Entry 9EOA (electron microscopy, 3.27 A resolution); this record covers chains A and D of the 7 polymer chains in the assembly.

# Chain A
Protein: Fanconi-associated nuclease 1
Source organism: Homo sapiens
Notes: EC 3.1.21.-, 3.1.4.1
Reference sequence: Q9Y2M0 (FAN1_HUMAN); numbering as in UniProt (aligned over 372-1007)
Amino-acid sequence (636 residues; numbered 372 to 1007; the number before each row is that of its first residue):
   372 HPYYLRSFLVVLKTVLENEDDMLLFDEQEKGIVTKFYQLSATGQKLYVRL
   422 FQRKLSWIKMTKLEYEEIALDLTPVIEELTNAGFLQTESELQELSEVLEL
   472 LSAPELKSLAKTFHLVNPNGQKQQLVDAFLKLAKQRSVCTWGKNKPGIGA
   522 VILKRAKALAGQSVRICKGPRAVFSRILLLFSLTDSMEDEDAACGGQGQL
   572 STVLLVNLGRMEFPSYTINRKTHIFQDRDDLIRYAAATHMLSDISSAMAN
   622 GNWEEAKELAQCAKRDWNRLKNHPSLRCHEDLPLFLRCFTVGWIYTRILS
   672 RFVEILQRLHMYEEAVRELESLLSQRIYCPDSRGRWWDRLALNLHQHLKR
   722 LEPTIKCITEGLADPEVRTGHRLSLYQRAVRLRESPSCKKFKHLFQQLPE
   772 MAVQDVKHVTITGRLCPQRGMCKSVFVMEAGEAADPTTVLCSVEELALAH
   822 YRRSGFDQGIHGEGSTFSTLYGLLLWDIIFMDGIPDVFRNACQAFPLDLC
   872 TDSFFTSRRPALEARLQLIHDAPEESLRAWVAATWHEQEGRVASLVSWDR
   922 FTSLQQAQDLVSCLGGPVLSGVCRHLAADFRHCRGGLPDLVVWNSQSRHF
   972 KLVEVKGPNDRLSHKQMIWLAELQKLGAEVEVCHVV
Not modelled in the structure: 512-516, 557-570, 786-810
Curated features (UniProtKB/Swiss-Prot):
  - binding site (Mn(2+)): Glu-834, Asp-960, Glu-975, Val-976
  - natural variant: Cys-871 (C871R: In KMIN), Gln-929 (Q929P: In KMIN), Gly-937 (G937D: In KMIN), Asp-960 (D960N: In KMIN)
  - mutagenesis: Leu-477 (L477P: Still localized to sites of DNA damage but the strength of the signal is diminished), Arg-706 (R706A: Strongly reduced affinity for sites that have a 5'-terminal phosphate anchor at a flap of 1 nucleotide; when associated with A-952), Gln-864 (Q864A: Loss of nuclease activity; when associated with A-960; A-975 and A-977), Arg-952 (R952A: Strongly reduced affinity for sites that have a 5'-terminal phosphate anchor at a flap of 1 nucleotide; when associated with A-706), Asp-960 (D960A: Loss of nuclease activity. Loss of nuclease activity; when associated with A-864; A-975 and A-977), Glu-975 (E975A: Loss of nuclease activity; when associated with A-864; A-960 and A-977), Lys-977 (K977A: Loss of nuclease activity; when associated with A-864; A-960 and A-975), Asp-981 to Arg-982 (Loss of nuclease activity)
Reported in the primary citation:
  - conformationally variable residues (order/disorder transition): Arg-507 to Gly-518
  - mutagenesis - R507H: unchanged binding to DNA
  - mutagenesis - R507H (K_d_ = 2.3 +/- 1.2 uM): decreased binding to PCNA
  - mutagenesis - D960A: abolished catalytic activity

# Chain D
Molecule: post-nick (21-nt DNA)
Sequence (21 nucleotides; row label = number of the first residue in the row):
     5 TGCGGACGAGACCTGGACGGG
Not modelled in the structure: 17-25

# How chain A and chain D interact
Residue-residue contacts - 14 pairs, chain A then chain D:
  Arg-706(A) / DT5(D)  salt bridge to the phosphate
  His-742(A) / DT5(D)  salt bridge to the phosphate
  Glu-834(A) / DC7(D)  phosphate contact
  Arg-952(A) / DT5(D)  salt bridge to the phosphate
  Arg-955(A) / DT5(D)  sugar contact
  Gly-956(A) / DG6(D)  phosphate contact
  Gly-957(A) / DC7(D)  phosphate contact
  Lys-977(A) / DG8(D)  salt bridge to the phosphate
  Asn-980(A) / DG9(D)  hydrogen bond to the base
  Asn-980(A) / DA10(D)  hydrogen bond to the base
  Asp-981(A) / DG8(D)  phosphate contact
  Asp-981(A) / DG9(D)  phosphate contact
  Lys-986(A) / DT5(D)  salt bridge to the phosphate
  Lys-986(A) / DG6(D)  salt bridge to the phosphate
Other interface residues (no listed pair), chain A (15 interface residues in all): Glu-815, Arg-982, Ser-984, Gln-987

# In short
Chain A and chain D form an interface of 15 and 6 residues respectively, with 2 hydrogen bonds and 6 salt
bridges. Among the polar pairs are Asn-980(A)/DG9(D), Asn-980(A)/DA10(D) and Arg-706(A)/DT5(D). From the
paper: R507H of chain A reduces binding to PCNA; conformational variability at Arg-507(A).
Here chain A is Fanconi-associated nuclease 1 (Homo sapiens) and chain D is post-nick (21-nt DNA). Entry 9EOA
(Cryo_EM structure of human FAN1 in complex with 5' flap DNA substrate and PCNA) was determined by electron
microscopy together with 8S5A, 9EO1 and 9GY0 from the same study.
